6N7S - chains C and T of the 7 polymer chains in the assembly; structure by electron microscopy, 4.60 A resolution (low resolution: residue-level contacts below are approximate; hydrogen-bond / salt-bridge calls are withheld).

Chain C:
Protein: DNA primase/helicase
From: Enterobacteria phage T7
Notes: EC 2.7.7.-, 3.6.4.12
UniProtKB: P03692 (PRIM_BPT7); residues 1-566 here = UniProt positions 1-566
Sequence (566 residues; each row starts with the number of its first residue):
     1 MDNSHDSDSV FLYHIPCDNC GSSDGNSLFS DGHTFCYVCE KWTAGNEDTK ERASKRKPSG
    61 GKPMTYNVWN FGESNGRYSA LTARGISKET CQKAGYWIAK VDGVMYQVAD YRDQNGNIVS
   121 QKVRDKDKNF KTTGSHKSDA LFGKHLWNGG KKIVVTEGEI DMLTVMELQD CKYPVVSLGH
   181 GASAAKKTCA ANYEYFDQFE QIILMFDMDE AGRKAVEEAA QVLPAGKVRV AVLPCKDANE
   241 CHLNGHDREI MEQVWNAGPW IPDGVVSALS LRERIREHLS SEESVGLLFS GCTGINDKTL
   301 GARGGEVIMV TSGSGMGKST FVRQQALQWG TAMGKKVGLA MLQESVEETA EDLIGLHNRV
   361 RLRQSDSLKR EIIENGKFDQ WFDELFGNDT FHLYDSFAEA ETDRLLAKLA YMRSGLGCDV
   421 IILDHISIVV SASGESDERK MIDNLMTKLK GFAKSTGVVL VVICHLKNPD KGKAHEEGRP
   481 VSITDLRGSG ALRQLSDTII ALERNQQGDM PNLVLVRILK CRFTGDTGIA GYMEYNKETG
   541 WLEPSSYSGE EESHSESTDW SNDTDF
Not modelled in the structure: 1-262, 281-283, 397-400, 507-509, 548-566
Construct notes: engineered mutation Gln343 (Glu in P03692)
Swiss-Prot annotation at these positions:
  - zinc finger: Cys17 to Cys39 (C4-like)
  - region: Glu550 to Phe566 (Binding to viral DNA polymerase)
  - binding site (Zn(2+)): Cys17, Cys20, Cys36, Cys39
  - binding site (Mg(2+)): Glu157, Asp207, Asp237
  - binding site (ATP): Ser312 to Ser319
  - site (dTTP/dATP binding): Arg361, His465, Arg504, Arg522, Tyr535
Metal / ion sites: Mg2+: Gln343 (together with dTTP)
Ligand contacts:
  - dTTP (TTP), molecule 1: Ser314, Gly315, Met316, Gly317, Lys318, Ser319, Thr320, Arg323, Gln343, Glu344, His465, Arg504, Pro511, Asn512, Val514, Tyr535, Lys537
  - dTTP (TTP), molecule 2: Gln494, Arg522, Phe523, Thr524, Gly525
What the authors report for this chain:
  - mutagenesis - E343Q: abolished catalytic activity (citing earlier work)
  - mutagenesis - E343Q: increased binding to the 25-nt DNA strand (chain T) (citing earlier work)
  - specificity-determining residues: His33 (citing earlier work)

Chain T:
Molecule: 25-nt DNA strand
Sequence (25 nucleotides; each row starts with the number of its first residue):
     1 TGGTCTTTTT TTTTTTTTTT TTTTT
Not modelled in the structure: 1-5, 19-25

How chain C and chain T interact:
Contacting residue pairs (8; chain C residue first):
  Arg439(C) with DT11(T)
  Lys467(C) with DT13(T); DT14(T)
  Asn468(C) with DT14(T)
  Leu486(C) with DT13(T)
  Arg487(C) with DT13(T); DT14(T)
  Gly488(C) with DT13(T)
Also at the interface, not in a pair above, chain C (8 interface residues in all): Ser489, Gly490
Also at the interface, not in a pair above, chain T (4 interface residues in all): DT12

In short:
The interface between chain C and chain T involves 8 residues on one side and 4 on the other. Bound to chain
C: dTTP. UniProt lists 4 Zn2+-binding residues, 3 Mg2+-binding residues and 8 ATP-binding residues on chain C.
From the paper: E343Q of chain C abolishes catalytic activity; the specificity determinant His33(C).
Here chain C is DNA primase/helicase (Enterobacteria phage T7) and chain T is a 25-nt DNA strand. Entry 6N7S
(Structure of bacteriophage T7 E343Q mutant gp4 helicase-primase in complex with ssDNA, dTTP, AC dinucleotide
and ...) was determined by electron microscopy together with 6N7I, 6N7N, 6N7T, 6N7V, 6N7W, 6N9U and 3 further
entries from the same study.
